6ETA - chain A; structure by X-ray diffraction, 2.20 A resolution.

[Chain A]
Protein: Gamma-crystallin D
Organism: Homo sapiens
Reference sequence: P07320 (CRGD_HUMAN); residues 0-173 here correspond to UniProt positions 1-174 (UniProt number = residue number + 1)
Amino-acid sequence (174 residues; row label = number of the first residue in the row; numbering starts at 0):
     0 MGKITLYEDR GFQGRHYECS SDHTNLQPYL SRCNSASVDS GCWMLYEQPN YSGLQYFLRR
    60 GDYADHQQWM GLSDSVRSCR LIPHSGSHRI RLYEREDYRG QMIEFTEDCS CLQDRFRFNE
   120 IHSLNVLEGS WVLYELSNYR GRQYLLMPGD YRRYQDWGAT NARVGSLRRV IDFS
Unresolved in the structure: 0, 172-173
Differences from the reference sequence: engineered mutation T23 (Pro24 in P07320), S36 (Arg37 in P07320)
Swiss-Prot annotation at these positions:
  - region: H83 to S86 (Connecting peptide)
From the paper describing this entry:
  - interface residues: N24, S36

[In short]
From the paper: interface residues N24 and S36.
Chain A is Gamma-crystallin D (Homo sapiens); the structure, Crystal Structure of Human Gamma-D crystallin
Mutant P23T+R36S at Room Temperature, was determined by X-ray diffraction together with 6ETC from the same
study.
